Entry 8RHP (electron microscopy, 2.89 A resolution); this record covers chains J and K of the 14 polymer chains in the assembly.

# Chain J
Protein: Nitrogenase molybdenum-iron protein beta chain
From: Azotobacter vinelandii
Notes: EC 1.18.6.1
Reference sequence: P07329 (NIFK_AZOVI); residues 1-523 here = UniProt positions 1-523
Sequence (523 residues; numbered 1 to 523; the number before each row is that of its first residue):
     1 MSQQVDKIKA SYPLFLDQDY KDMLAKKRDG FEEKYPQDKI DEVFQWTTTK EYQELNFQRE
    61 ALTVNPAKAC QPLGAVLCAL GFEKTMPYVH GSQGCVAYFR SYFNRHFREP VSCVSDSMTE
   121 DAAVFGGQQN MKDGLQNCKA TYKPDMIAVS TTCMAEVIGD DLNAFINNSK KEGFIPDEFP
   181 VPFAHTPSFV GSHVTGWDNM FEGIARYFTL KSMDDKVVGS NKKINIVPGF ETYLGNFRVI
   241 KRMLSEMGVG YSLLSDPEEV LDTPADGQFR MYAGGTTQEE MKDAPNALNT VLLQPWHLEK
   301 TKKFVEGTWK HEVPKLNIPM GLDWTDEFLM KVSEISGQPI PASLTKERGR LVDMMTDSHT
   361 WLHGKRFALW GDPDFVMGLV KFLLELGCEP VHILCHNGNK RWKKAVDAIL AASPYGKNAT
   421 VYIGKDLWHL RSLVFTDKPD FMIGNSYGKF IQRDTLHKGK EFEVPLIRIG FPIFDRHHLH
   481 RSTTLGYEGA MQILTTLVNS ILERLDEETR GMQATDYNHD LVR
Disordered / not traced: 1
Metal / ion sites: fe(8)-S(7) cluster Fe: Cys70, Cys95, Cys153 (shared with Cys62(K), Cys88(K), Cys154(K) of chain K); Ca2+ site 1: Arg108, Glu109 (shared with 2 residues of chain I); Ca2+ site 2: Asp353, Asp357 (shared with 2 residues of chain I)
Residues lining bound ligands: fe(8)-S(7) cluster (CLF): Cys70, Pro72, Ser92, Gly94, Cys95, Tyr98, Phe99, Thr152, Cys153, Ser188
UniProt features mapped onto this chain:
  - binding site ([8Fe-7S] cluster): Cys70, Cys95, Cys153, Ser188

# Chain K
Protein: Nitrogenase molybdenum-iron protein alpha chain
From: Azotobacter vinelandii
Notes: EC 1.18.6.1
Reference sequence: P07328 (NIFD_AZOVI); residues 1-492 here = UniProt positions 1-492
Sequence (492 residues; each row starts with the number of its first residue):
     1 MTGMSREEVE SLIQEVLEVY PEKARKDRNK HLAVNDPAVT QSKKCIISNK KSQPGLMTIR
    61 GCAYAGSKGV VWGPIKDMIH ISHGPVGCGQ YSRAGRRNYY IGTTGVNAFV TMNFTSDFQE
   121 KDIVFGGDKK LAKLIDEVET LFPLNKGISV QSECPIGLIG DDIESVSKVK GAELSKTIVP
   181 VRCEGFRGVS QSLGHHIAND AVRDWVLGKR DEDTTFASTP YDVAIIGDYN IGGDAWSSRI
   241 LLEEMGLRCV AQWSGDGSIS EIELTPKVKL NLVHCYRSMN YISRHMEEKY GIPWMEYNFF
   301 GPTKTIESLR AIAAKFDESI QKKCEEVIAK YKPEWEAVVA KYRPRLEGKR VMLYIGGLRP
   361 RHVIGAYEDL GMEVVGTGYE FAHNDDYDRT MKEMGDSTLL YDDVTGYEFE EFVKRIKPDL
   421 IGSGIKEKFI FQKMGIPFRE MHSWDYSGPY HGFDGFAIFA RDMDMTLNNP CWKKLQAPWE
   481 ASEGAEKVAA SA
Disordered / not traced: 1-3, 481-492
Metal / ion sites: fe(8)-S(7) cluster Fe: Cys62, Cys88, Cys154 (shared with Cys70(J), Cys95(J), Cys153(J) of chain J); Fe ion near Cys275 (its only coordinating residue here)
Residues lining bound ligands:
  - fe(8)-S(7) cluster (CLF): Cys62, Tyr64, Pro85, Gly87, Cys88, Tyr91, Glu153, Cys154, Gly185
  - 3-hydroxy-3-carboxy-adipic acid (HCA): Ala65, Val70, Gly95, Arg96, Gln191, Gly424, Ile425, Lys426, His442
  - ICS (iron-sulfur-molybdenum cluster with interstitial carbon): Val70, Arg96, His195, Tyr229, Ile231, Cys275, Arg277, Ser278, Ile355, Gly356, Gly357, Leu358, Arg359, Phe381, Met441, His442
UniProt features mapped onto this chain:
  - binding site ([8Fe-7S] cluster): Cys62, Cys88, Cys154
  - binding site ([7Fe-Mo-9S-C-homocitryl] cluster): Cys275, His442
  - mutagenesis: His195 (H195Q: No nitrogenase activity)

# How chain J and chain K interact
Pairs across the interface (197; chain J residue first):
  Ser2(J) with Glu334(K), hydrogen bond; Asp454(K)
  Gln3(J) with Glu334(K); Asp454(K), hydrogen bond (side chain-backbone); Ile458(K)
  Val5(J) with Ala337(K); Val338(K), hydrophobic; Lys341(K), hydrogen bond (backbone-side chain)
  Asp6(J) with Lys341(K), salt bridge
  Ile8(J) with Tyr342(K); Ala457(K); Ile458(K), hydrophobic; Arg461(K), hydrogen bond (backbone-side chain)
  Lys9(J) with Ile458(K)
  Ala10(J) with Gly448(K); Ile458(K), hydrophobic
  Ser11(J) with Tyr99(K); Gly232(K); Gly448(K), hydrogen bond (backbone-backbone); Pro449(K)
  Phe15(J) with Gly232(K); Gly233(K); Trp236(K), hydrophobic; Ser237(K); Pro449(K), hydrophobic
  Asp19(J) with Ile240(K)
  Tyr20(J) with Ser237(K); Ile240(K), hydrophobic; Asp454(K), hydrogen bond
  Met23(J) with Trp236(K); Arg239(K); Ile240(K), hydrophobic; Glu243(K)
  Leu24(J) with Trp236(K)
  Lys26(J) with Glu243(K), salt bridge
  Lys27(J) with Arg239(K); Asp256(K), hydrogen bond (side chain-backbone); Glu261(K), salt bridge
  Phe31(J) with Arg239(K); Arg248(K); Cys249(K); Val250(K); Ser260(K), hydrogen bond (backbone-side chain); Glu261(K)
  Glu32(J) with Lys76(K), salt bridge; Asp256(K); Ser258(K); Ser260(K), hydrogen bond (backbone-side chain); Glu261(K)
  Glu33(J) with Lys146(K), salt bridge; Arg210(K), salt bridge; Ser260(K)
  Lys34(J) with Asn107(K)
  Tyr35(J) with Leu144(K)
  Lys39(J) with Leu144(K)
  Ile40(J) with Thr103(K); Val106(K); Asn107(K)
  Val43(J) with Val106(K), hydrophobic; Leu144(K), hydrophobic
  Phe44(J) with Val106(K), hydrophobic
  Trp46(J) with Thr140(K); Pro143(K)
  Tyr52(J) with Leu141(K), hydrogen bond (side chain-backbone)
  Leu55(J) with Leu141(K), hydrophobic
  Asn56(J) with Leu141(K)
  Arg59(J) with Glu137(K); Leu141(K)
  Glu60(J) with Glu137(K), hydrogen bond (backbone-side chain)
  Ala61(J) with Ser116(K); Lys130(K); Lys133(K); Leu134(K); Glu137(K), hydrogen bond (backbone-side chain)
  Leu62(J) with Phe114(K), hydrophobic; Thr115(K); Leu134(K), hydrophobic; Glu137(K), hydrogen bond (backbone-side chain); Val138(K), hydrophobic
  Thr63(J) with Asn113(K); Phe114(K); Thr115(K), hydrogen bond (backbone-backbone); Asp117(K)
  Val64(J) with Met112(K), hydrophobic; Asn113(K); Phe114(K), hydrophobic
  Asn65(J) with Arg93(K), hydrogen bond; Met112(K); Asn113(K), hydrogen bond (backbone-backbone)
  Pro66(J) with Val86(K), hydrophobic; Gln90(K); Asn113(K); Thr115(K)
  Lys68(J) with Val86(K); Gln90(K); Asp117(K), salt bridge; Gln119(K)
  Ala69(J) with Val86(K); Tyr91(K)
  Cys70(J) with Tyr91(K), hydrogen bond
  Leu73(J) with Tyr91(K)
  Met86(J) with Met57(K), hydrophobic
  Ser92(J) with Cys154(K)
  Gln93(J) with Ser52(K), hydrogen bond; Thr58(K); Arg60(K); Gly61(K), hydrogen bond (side chain-backbone); Val189(K), hydrogen bond (side chain-backbone); Ser190(K)
  Gly94(J) with Gly61(K); Cys62(K)
  Ala97(J) with Arg60(K); Lys426(K)
  Tyr98(J) with Ala65(K); Cys88(K); Tyr91(K), hydrophobic; Ser92(K)
  Phe99(J) with Tyr91(K), hydrophobic
  Arg100(J) with Met57(K); Thr58(K), hydrogen bond (side chain-backbone); Lys426(K)
  Ser101(J) with Ile425(K); Lys426(K)
  Tyr102(J) with Gln90(K); Tyr91(K), hydrophobic
  Asn104(J) with Ile425(K); Lys426(K); Phe429(K)
  Arg105(J) with Gly95(K), hydrogen bond (side chain-backbone)
  Arg108(J) with Phe429(K)
  Glu109(J) with Lys433(K), salt bridge
  Pro110(J) with Phe429(K); Ile430(K), hydrophobic; Lys433(K)
  Ser112(J) with Met57(K)
  Cys113(J) with Met57(K)
  Val114(J) with Gly55(K); Met57(K), hydrophobic
  Ser115(J) with Pro54(K); Gly55(K), hydrogen bond (backbone-backbone)
  Asp116(J) with Pro54(K)
  Ser117(J) with Ser52(K)
  Thr119(J) with Phe186(K)
  Glu120(J) with Phe186(K), hydrogen bond (backbone-backbone); Arg187(K), salt bridge
  Ala123(J) with Leu158(K), hydrophobic; Phe186(K), hydrophobic
  Asn130(J) with Pro54(K)
  Asp133(J) with Pro54(K)
  Gly134(J) with Pro54(K); Gly55(K)
  Asn137(J) with Pro21(K); Ala24(K); Gln53(K); Pro54(K), hydrogen bond (side chain-backbone); Leu56(K)
  Cys138(J) with Gly55(K)
  Ala140(J) with Val19(K); Pro21(K), hydrophobic
  Thr141(J) with Tyr20(K); Leu56(K); Tyr407(K)
  Tyr142(J) with Gly55(K); Leu56(K), hydrogen bond (side chain-backbone); Met57(K); Gly406(K); Tyr407(K)
  Lys143(J) with Val19(K)
  Cys153(J) with Pro155(K), hydrophobic
  Met154(J) with Leu158(K), hydrophobic; Phe186(K), hydrophobic
  Val157(J) with Ile123(K), hydrophobic; Leu158(K), hydrophobic; Ile159(K), hydrophobic
  Ser188(J) with Pro85(K)
  Phe189(J) with Phe118(K); Gln119(K); Glu120(K), hydrogen bond (backbone-backbone); Ile123(K), hydrophobic
  Val190(J) with Glu120(K)
  Thr263(J) with Lys433(K), hydrogen bond (backbone-side chain)
  Ala265(J) with Leu475(K)
  Asp266(J) with Lys433(K)
  Gly267(J) with Lys433(K), hydrogen bond (backbone-backbone); Met434(K); Leu475(K)
  Gln268(J) with Lys433(K), hydrogen bond (backbone-backbone)
  Phe269(J) with Glu410(K); Ile430(K), hydrophobic; Met434(K), hydrophobic
  Trp428(J) with Met112(K), hydrophobic; Phe142(K), hydrophobic
  Tyr447(J) with Gln90(K); Arg93(K)
  Phe450(J) with Arg93(K)
  Arg453(J) with Thr104(K)
  Asp454(J) with Thr104(K)
Interface residues without a listed pair, chain J (102 interface residues in all): Leu14, Gln58, Tyr88, Met118, Gln129, Gln136, Ile158, Pro264, Met271, His396, Leu427, His457
Interface residues without a listed pair, chain K (112 interface residues in all): Lys23, Tyr64, Ile81, Gly87, Ala94, Arg97, Ile101, Gly105, Thr111, Gly185, Gly188, Phe216, Gln252, Leu264, Tyr331, Thr405, Gln432, Gly435

# Summary
102 residues of chain J face 112 of chain K across their interface; the contacts include 30 hydrogen bonds and
9 salt bridges. Polar pairs include Asp6(J)-Lys341(K), Lys26(J)-Glu243(K) and Lys27(J)-Glu261(K). Fe(8)-S(7)
cluster is bound between chain J and chain K.
Here chain J is Nitrogenase molybdenum-iron protein beta chain and chain K is Nitrogenase molybdenum-iron
protein alpha chain, both from Azotobacter vinelandii. Entry 8RHP (Cryo-EM structure of the molybdenum
nitrogenase complexed with iron protein (NifH) and Shethna protein II (FeSII)) was determined by electron
microscopy together with 8RHO from the same study.
